Entry 7M4K (X-ray diffraction, 1.72 A resolution); this record covers chains A and T of the 4 polymer chains in the assembly.

[Chain A]
Protein: DNA polymerase lambda
From: Homo sapiens
Notes: EC 2.7.7.7, 4.2.99.-
UniProtKB: Q9UGP5 (DPOLL_HUMAN); residue numbers follow UniProt; this construct covers 242-464, 470-575
Sequence (329 residues; each row starts with the number of its first residue; note: 5 numbers in that range are skipped by the numbering (no residue carries them; nothing is unmodelled there)):
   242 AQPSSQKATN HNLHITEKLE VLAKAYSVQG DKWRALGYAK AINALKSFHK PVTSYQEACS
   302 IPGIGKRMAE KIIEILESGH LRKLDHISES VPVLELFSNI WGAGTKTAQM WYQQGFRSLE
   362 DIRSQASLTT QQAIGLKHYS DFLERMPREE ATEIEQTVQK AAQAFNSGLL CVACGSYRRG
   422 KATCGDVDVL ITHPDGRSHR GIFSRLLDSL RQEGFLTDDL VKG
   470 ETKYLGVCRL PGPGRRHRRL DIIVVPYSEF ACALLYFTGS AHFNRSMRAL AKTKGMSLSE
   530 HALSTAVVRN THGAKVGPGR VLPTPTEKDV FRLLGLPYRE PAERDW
Not modelled in the structure: 242-250, 537-546
Construct notes: conflict Lys-463 (Ser in Q9UGP5), Gly-464 (Gln in Q9UGP5), Thr-471 (Gln in Q9UGP5); engineered mutation Ala-543 (Cys in Q9UGP5)
Metal / ion sites: Na+ site 1: Cys-300, Ile-302, Ile-305 (shared with 1 residue of chain D); Na+ site 2: Ser-339, Ile-341, Ala-344 (shared with 1 residue of chain P); Na+ site 3 near Gln-366 (its only coordinating residue here); Ca2+: Asp-427, Asp-429 (together with YQS); Na+ site 4: Asp-427, Asp-429, Asp-490 (together with YQS)
Small-molecule neighbours: YQS ([[(2R,3S,5R)-5-[5-methyl-2,4-bis(oxidanylidene)pyrimidin-1-yl]-3-oxidanyl-oxolan-2-yl]methoxy-sulfanyl-phosphoryl] phosphono hydrogen phosphate): Arg-386, Gly-416, Ser-417, Arg-420, Cys-425, Gly-426, Asp-427, Asp-429, Tyr-505, Phe-506, Thr-507, Gly-508, Ser-509, Ala-510, Asn-513

[Chain T]
Molecule: 11-nt DNA strand
Sequence (11 nucleotides; each row starts with the number of its first residue):
     1 CGGCAGTACT G

[How chain A and chain T interact]
Pairs across the interface (25):
  Trp-274(A) with DC4(T), stacking on the base
  Gln-372(A) with DT10(T), sugar contact
  Val-462(A) with DC9(T), sugar contact; DT10(T), phosphate contact
  Lys-463(A) with DC9(T), phosphate contact; DT10(T), hydrogen bond to the phosphate
  Gly-464(A) with DC9(T), phosphate contact
  Glu-470(A) with DC9(T), hydrogen bond to the phosphate
  Thr-471(A) with DC9(T), hydrogen bond to the phosphate
  Lys-472(A) with DA8(T), phosphate contact; DC9(T), hydrogen bond to the phosphate
  Tyr-505(A) with DG6(T), base contact
  Arg-514(A) with DA5(T), salt bridge to the phosphate
  Arg-517(A) with DA5(T), hydrogen bond to the base; DG6(T), hydrogen bond to the base
  Ala-518(A) with DA5(T), sugar contact
  Lys-521(A) with DC4(T), salt bridge to the phosphate; DG6(T), salt bridge to the phosphate
  Leu-527(A) with DG6(T), sugar contact
  Ser-528(A) with DG6(T), phosphate contact; DT7(T), sugar contact
  Glu-529(A) with DT7(T), sugar contact; DA8(T), sugar contact
  His-530(A) with DT7(T), hydrogen bond to the phosphate; DA8(T), salt bridge to the phosphate
Also at the interface, not in a pair above, chain A (21 interface residues in all): Leu-277, Thr-371, Leu-461, Ser-526
Also at the interface, not in a pair above, chain T (8 interface residues in all): DG11

[Summary]
21 residues of chain A face 8 of chain T across their interface; the contacts include 7 hydrogen bonds, 4 salt
bridges and 1 aromatic stacking contact. Among the polar pairs are Arg-517(A)/DA5(T), Arg-517(A)/DG6(T) and
Lys-463(A)/DT10(T). Chain A binds compound YQS.
Chain A is DNA polymerase lambda (Homo sapiens) and chain T is an 11-nt DNA strand; the structure, DNA
Polymerase Lambda, TTPaS:At Ca2+ Ground State Ternary Complex, was determined by X-ray diffraction, deposited
together with 7M43, 7M44, 7M45, 7M46, 7M47, 7M48 and 12 further entries.
